9FFP - chains B and A of the 6 polymer chains in the assembly; structure by electron microscopy, 3.50 A resolution.

== Chain B ==
Molecule: Gamma-aminobutyric acid receptor subunit beta-3
Organism: Homo sapiens
UniProt: P28472 (GBRB3_HUMAN); residues 1-448 here correspond to UniProt positions 26-473 (UniProt number = residue number + 25)
Sequence (395 residues; numbered -53 to 448; 107 numbers in that range are skipped by the numbering (no residue carries them; nothing is unmodelled there); the number before each row is that of its first residue; numbers below 1 keep their minus sign (Met-53 is residue -53)):
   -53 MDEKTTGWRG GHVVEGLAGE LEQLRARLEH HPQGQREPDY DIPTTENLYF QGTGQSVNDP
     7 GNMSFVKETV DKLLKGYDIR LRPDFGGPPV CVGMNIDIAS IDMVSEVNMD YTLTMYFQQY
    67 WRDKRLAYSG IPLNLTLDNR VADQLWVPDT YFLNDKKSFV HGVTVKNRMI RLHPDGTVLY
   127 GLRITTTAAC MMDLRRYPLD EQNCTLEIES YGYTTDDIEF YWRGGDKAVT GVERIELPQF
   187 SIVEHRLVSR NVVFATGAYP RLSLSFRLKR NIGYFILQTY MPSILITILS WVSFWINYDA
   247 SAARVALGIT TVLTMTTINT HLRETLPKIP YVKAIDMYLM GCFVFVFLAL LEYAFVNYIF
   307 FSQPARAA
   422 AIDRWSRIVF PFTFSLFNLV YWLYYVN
Unresolved in the structure: -53 to 7, 448
Cystine bridges: Cys136-Cys150
Covalent attachments: N-acetylglucosamine (NAG) linked to Asn80; glycan linked to Asn149
Construct notes: initiating methionine (-53); expression tag (-52 to 0); linker (308-314)
Residues lining bound ligands: gamma-amino-butanoic acid (ABU): Tyr97, Glu155, Ser156, Tyr157, Phe200, Thr202, Tyr205
UniProt features mapped onto this chain:
  - binding site (benzamidine): Asp95 to Tyr97, Glu155 to Tyr157, Phe200
  - binding site (4-aminobutanoate): Tyr97, Glu155, Tyr157, Thr202
  - binding site (histamine): Tyr97, Ser156, Tyr157, Thr202
  - glycosylation (N-linked (GlcNAc...) asparagine): Asn8, Asn80, Asn149

== Chain A ==
Molecule: Gamma-aminobutyric acid receptor subunit alpha-1
Organism: Homo sapiens
UniProt: P14867 (GBRA1_HUMAN); residues 5-429 here correspond to UniProt positions 32-456 (UniProt number = residue number + 27)
Sequence (411 residues; row label = number of the first residue in the row; note: 71 numbers in that range are skipped by the numbering (no residue carries them; nothing is unmodelled there); numbers below 1 keep their minus sign (Met-52 is residue -52)):
   -52 MDEKTTGWRG GHVVEGLAGE LEQLRARLEH HPQGQREPDY DIPTTENLYF QGTGQPSQDE
     8 LKDNTTVFTR ILDRLLDGYD NRLRPGLGER VTEVKTDIFV TSFGPVSDHD MEYTIDVFFR
    68 QSWKDERLKF KGPMTVLRLN NLMASKIWTP DTFFHNGKKS VAHNMTMPNK LLRITEDGTL
   128 LYTMRLTVRA ECPMHLEDFP MDAHACPLKF GSYAYTRAEV VYEWTREPAR SVVVAEDGSR
   188 LNQYDLLGQT VDSGIVQSST GEYVVMTTHF HLKRKIGYFV IQTYLPCIMT VILSQVSFWL
   248 NRESVPARTV FGVTTVLTMT TLSISARNSL PKVAYATAMD WFIAVCYAFV FSALIEFATV
   308 NYFTKS
   385 QPARAAKIDR LSRIAFPLLF GIFNLVYWAT YLNREPQLKA PTPHQ
Unresolved in the structure: -52 to 11, 419-429
Cystine bridges: Cys139-Cys153
Covalent attachments: N-acetylglucosamine (NAG) linked to Asn111
Construct notes: initiating methionine (-52); expression tag (-51 to 4); linker (313, 385-390)
Residues lining bound ligands: gamma-amino-butanoic acid (ABU): Phe65, Arg67, Leu118, Thr130
UniProt features mapped onto this chain:
  - binding site (4-aminobutanoate): Arg67, Thr130
  - binding site (3alpha-hydroxy-5alpha-pregnan-11,20-dione): Trp246
  - glycosylation (N-linked (GlcNAc...) asparagine): Asn11, Asn111

== Chain B / chain A interface ==
Contacting residue pairs (70):
  Asp24(B) - Thr16(A)  hydrogen bond
  Ile25(B) - Leu89(A)  hydrophobic
  Arg26(B) - Leu19(A)
  Arg26(B) - Asp20(A)  salt bridge
  Arg26(B) - Leu23(A)
  Arg26(B) - Asn87(A)
  Arg26(B) - Met90(A)
  Leu27(B) - Thr16(A)
  Phe31(B) - Phe15(A)  hydrophobic
  Phe31(B) - Met81(A)  hydrophobic
  Gly32(B) - Met81(A)
  Met55(B) - Asn189(A)
  Val93(B) - Met114(A)  hydrophobic
  Pro94(B) - Met114(A)
  Thr96(B) - Met112(A)
  Thr96(B) - Thr113(A)  hydrogen bond (backbone-side chain)
  Tyr97(B) - Phe65(A)
  Tyr97(B) - Met112(A)
  Tyr97(B) - Asn116(A)
  Tyr97(B) - Arg132(A)
  Phe98(B) - Arg132(A)  hydrogen bond (backbone-side chain)
  Leu99(B) - Arg132(A)  hydrogen bond (backbone-side chain)
  Asp101(B) - His110(A)  salt bridge
  Asp101(B) - Arg132(A)  salt bridge
  Lys102(B) - His110(A)
  Ser104(B) - Met112(A)
  Phe105(B) - Met112(A)
  Val106(B) - Met112(A)  hydrophobic
  Ile130(B) - Met112(A)  hydrophobic
  Ile130(B) - Thr113(A)
  Ala135(B) - Arg187(A)
  Met137(B) - Arg187(A)
  Tyr157(B) - Asn116(A)
  Tyr157(B) - Lys117(A)
  Tyr157(B) - Leu118(A)
  Tyr157(B) - Thr130(A)
  Tyr157(B) - Met131(A)  hydrogen bond (side chain-backbone)
  Tyr157(B) - Arg132(A)  hydrogen bond (side chain-backbone)
  Gly158(B) - Arg120(A)  hydrogen bond (backbone-side chain)
  Tyr159(B) - Asn87(A)
  Thr160(B) - Arg120(A)
  Asp163(B) - Arg85(A)  salt bridge
  Phe200(B) - Phe46(A)  hydrophobic
  Phe200(B) - Phe65(A)  hydrophobic
  Thr202(B) - Arg67(A)
  Thr202(B) - Arg120(A)  hydrogen bond (backbone-side chain)
  Tyr205(B) - Arg120(A)  hydrogen bond
  Val251(B) - Ala254(A)  hydrophobic
  Val251(B) - Val257(A)  hydrophobic
  Ile255(B) - Val257(A)  hydrophobic
  Ile255(B) - Thr261(A)
  Leu259(B) - Thr265(A)
  Thr266(B) - Ser272(A)
  Arg269(B) - Gln229(A)  hydrogen bond
  Glu270(B) - Asn275(A)  hydrogen bond
  Pro276(B) - Asn189(A)
  Pro276(B) - Gln190(A)
  Pro276(B) - Tyr225(A)
  Tyr277(B) - Asn189(A)
  Tyr277(B) - Tyr225(A)
  Val278(B) - Ile228(A)  hydrophobic
  Met286(B) - Ile228(A)
  Phe289(B) - Met236(A)  hydrophobic
  Phe293(B) - Met236(A)
  Phe293(B) - Leu240(A)  hydrophobic
  Leu296(B) - Leu240(A)  hydrophobic
  Leu297(B) - Val243(A)  hydrophobic
  Ala300(B) - Val243(A)  hydrophobic
  Tyr304(B) - Trp246(A)
  Phe307(B) - Asn248(A)
Also at the interface, not in a pair above, chain B (58 interface residues in all): Trp92, Asp95, Asn100, Leu128, Ala201, Ser247, Thr262, Asn265, Ile275, Asp282, Met283, Asn303
Also at the interface, not in a pair above, chain A (52 interface residues in all): Thr12, Leu84, Leu86, Leu128, Ser186, Pro233, Ile239, Ser251, Thr268, Leu269, Arg397

== In short ==
Chain B and chain A form an interface of 58 and 52 residues respectively, with 11 hydrogen bonds and 4 salt
bridges. Polar contacts include Arg26(B)-Asp20(A), Asp101(B)-His110(A) and Asp101(B)-Arg132(A).
Gamma-amino-butanoic acid is bound between chain B and chain A. N-acetylglucosamine is covalently linked to
Asn80(B).
Chain B is Gamma-aminobutyric acid receptor subunit beta-3 and chain A is Gamma-aminobutyric acid receptor
subunit alpha-1, both from Homo sapiens; the structure, Cryo-EM structure of the alpha1beta3 GABA(A) receptor
in complex with GABA and Mb25 in the short-lived ..., was determined by electron microscopy.
